Entry 5VY5 (electron microscopy, 2.60 A resolution); this record covers chains B and A of the 4 polymer chains in the assembly.

== Chain B (and A) ==
Protein: Fructose-bisphosphate aldolase A
From: Oryctolagus cuniculus
Notes: EC 4.1.2.13; chain A of this document is another copy of the same molecule, construct and numbering; everything in this record applies to it too
UniProt: P00883 (ALDOA_RABIT); residues 1-363 here correspond to UniProt positions 2-364 (UniProt number = residue number + 1)
Sequence (363 residues; row label = number of the first residue in the row):
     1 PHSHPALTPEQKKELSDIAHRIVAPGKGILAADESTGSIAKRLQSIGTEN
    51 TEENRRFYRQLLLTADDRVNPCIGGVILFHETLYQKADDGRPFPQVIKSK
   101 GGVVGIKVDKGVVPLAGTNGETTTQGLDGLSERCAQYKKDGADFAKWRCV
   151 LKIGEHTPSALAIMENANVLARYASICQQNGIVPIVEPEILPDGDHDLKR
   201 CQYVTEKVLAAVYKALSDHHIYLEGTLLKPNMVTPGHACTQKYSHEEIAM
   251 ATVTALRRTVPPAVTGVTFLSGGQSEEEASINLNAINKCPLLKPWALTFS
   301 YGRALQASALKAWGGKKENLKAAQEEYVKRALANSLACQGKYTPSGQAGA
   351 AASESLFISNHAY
Disordered / not traced: 1, 345-363
Curated features (UniProtKB/Swiss-Prot):
  - active site: Glu-187 (Proton acceptor), Lys-229 (Schiff-base intermediate with dihydroxyacetone-P)
  - binding site (beta-D-fructose 1,6-bisphosphate): Arg-42, Ser-271 to Gly-273, Ser-300, Arg-303
  - site: Cys-72 (Essential for substrate cleavage), Lys-107 (Essential for substrate cleavage), Lys-146 (Alkylation inactivates the enzyme), His-361 (Alkylation inactivates the enzyme), Tyr-363 (Necessary for preference for fructose 1,6-bisphosphate over fructose 1-phosphate)
  - modified residue: Thr-8 (Phosphothreonine), Ser-35 (Phosphoserine), Ser-38 (Phosphoserine), Lys-41 (N6-acetyllysine), Ser-45 (Phosphoserine), Lys-98 (N6-(2-hydroxyisobutyryl)lysine), Lys-107 (N6-acetyllysine), Lys-110 (N6-acetyllysine), Ser-131 (Phosphoserine), Lys-146 (N6-(2-hydroxyisobutyryl)lysine), Ser-271 (Phosphoserine), Lys-311 (N6-malonyllysine), Lys-329 (N6-acetyllysine), Asn-360 (Deamidated asparagine)
  - cross-link: Lys-41 (Glycyl lysine isopeptide (Lys-Gly) (interchain with G-Cter in SUMO1))

== Chain B / chain A interface ==
Residue-residue contacts (44; chain B residue first):
  His-2(B) with Tyr-203(A)
  Ser-3(B) with Tyr-203(A)
  Tyr-203(B) with His-2(A); Ser-3(A); His-220(A)
  Lys-207(B) with Ser-217(A), hydrogen bond (side chain-backbone); His-220(A), hydrogen bond
  Ala-210(B) with Lys-214(A); Ser-217(A)
  Ala-211(B) with Lys-214(A)
  Lys-214(B) with Ala-210(A); Ala-211(A); Lys-214(A)
  Ser-217(B) with Lys-207(A), hydrogen bond (backbone-side chain); Ala-210(A)
  His-220(B) with Tyr-203(A); Lys-207(A), hydrogen bond
  Tyr-222(B) with Arg-258(A)
  Leu-223(B) with Arg-258(A)
  Glu-224(B) with Arg-258(A), salt bridge
  Arg-257(B) with Pro-261(A); Pro-262(A), hydrogen bond (side chain-backbone); Ala-263(A), hydrogen bond (backbone-backbone)
  Arg-258(B) with Tyr-222(A); Leu-223(A); Glu-224(A), salt bridge; Pro-261(A); Ala-263(A)
  Thr-259(B) with Pro-261(A)
  Val-260(B) with Pro-262(A)
  Pro-261(B) with Arg-257(A); Arg-258(A); Thr-259(A)
  Pro-262(B) with Arg-257(A), hydrogen bond (backbone-side chain); Val-260(A); Pro-294(A), hydrophobic; Trp-295(A), hydrophobic
  Ala-263(B) with Arg-257(A), hydrogen bond (backbone-backbone); Arg-258(A)
  Leu-292(B) with Pro-294(A), hydrophobic
  Pro-294(B) with Pro-262(A), hydrophobic; Leu-292(A), hydrophobic; Pro-294(A), hydrophobic
  Trp-295(B) with Pro-262(A), hydrophobic

== Summary ==
Chain B and chain A each contribute 22 residues to their interface; the contacts include 8 hydrogen bonds and
2 salt bridges. Polar pairs include Glu-224(B)/Arg-258(A), Lys-207(B)/Ser-217(A) and Lys-207(B)/His-220(A).
Both chains are Fructose-bisphosphate aldolase A (Oryctolagus cuniculus). Entry 5VY5 (Rabbit muscle aldolase
using 200keV) was determined by electron microscopy, deposited together with 5VY3 and 5VY4.
